Entry 6N61 (X-ray diffraction, 3.25 A resolution); this record covers chains C and E of the 9 polymer chains in the assembly.

[Chain C]
Protein: DNA-directed RNA polymerase subunit beta
Source organism: Escherichia coli
Notes: EC 2.7.7.6
UniProtKB: P0A8V2 (RPOB_ECOLI); residue numbers follow UniProt; this construct covers 1-1342
Sequence (1342 residues; each row starts with the number of its first residue):
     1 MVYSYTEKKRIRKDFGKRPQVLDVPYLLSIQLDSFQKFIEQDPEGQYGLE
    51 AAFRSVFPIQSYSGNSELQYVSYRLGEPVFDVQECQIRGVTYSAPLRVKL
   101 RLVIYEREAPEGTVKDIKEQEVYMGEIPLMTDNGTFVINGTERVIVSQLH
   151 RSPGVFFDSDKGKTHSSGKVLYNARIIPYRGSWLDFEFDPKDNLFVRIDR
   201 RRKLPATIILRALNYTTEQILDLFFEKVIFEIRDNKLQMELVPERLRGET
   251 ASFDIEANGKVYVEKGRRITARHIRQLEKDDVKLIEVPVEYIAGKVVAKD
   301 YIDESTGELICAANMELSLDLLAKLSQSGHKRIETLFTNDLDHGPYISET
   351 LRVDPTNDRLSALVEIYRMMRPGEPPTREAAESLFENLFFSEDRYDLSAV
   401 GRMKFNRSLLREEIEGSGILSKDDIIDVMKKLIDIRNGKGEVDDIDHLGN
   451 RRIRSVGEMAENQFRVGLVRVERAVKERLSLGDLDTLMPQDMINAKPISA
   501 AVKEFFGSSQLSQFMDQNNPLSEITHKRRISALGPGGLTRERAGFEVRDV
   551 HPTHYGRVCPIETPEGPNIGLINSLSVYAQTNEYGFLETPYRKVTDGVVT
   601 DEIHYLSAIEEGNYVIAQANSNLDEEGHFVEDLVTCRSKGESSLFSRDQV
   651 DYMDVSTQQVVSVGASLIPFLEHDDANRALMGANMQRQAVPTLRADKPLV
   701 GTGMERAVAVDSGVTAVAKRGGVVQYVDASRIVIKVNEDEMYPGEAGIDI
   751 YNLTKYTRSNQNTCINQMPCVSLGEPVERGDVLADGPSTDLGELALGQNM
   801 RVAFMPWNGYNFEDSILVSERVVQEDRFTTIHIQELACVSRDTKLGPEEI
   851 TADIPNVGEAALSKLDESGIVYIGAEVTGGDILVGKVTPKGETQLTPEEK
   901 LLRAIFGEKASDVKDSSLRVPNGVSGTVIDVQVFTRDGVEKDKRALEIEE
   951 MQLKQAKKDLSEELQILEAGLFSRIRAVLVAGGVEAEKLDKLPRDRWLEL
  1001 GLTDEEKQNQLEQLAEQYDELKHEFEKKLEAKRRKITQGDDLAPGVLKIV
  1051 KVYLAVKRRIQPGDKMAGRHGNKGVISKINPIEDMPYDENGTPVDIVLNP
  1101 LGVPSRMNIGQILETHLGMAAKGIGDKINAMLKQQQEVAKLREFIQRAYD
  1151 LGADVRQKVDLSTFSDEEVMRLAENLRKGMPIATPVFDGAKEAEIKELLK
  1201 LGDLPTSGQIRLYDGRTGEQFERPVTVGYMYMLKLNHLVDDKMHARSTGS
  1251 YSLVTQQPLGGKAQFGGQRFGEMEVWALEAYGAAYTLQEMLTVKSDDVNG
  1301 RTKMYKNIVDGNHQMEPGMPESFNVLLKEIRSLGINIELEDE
Disordered / not traced: 1, 108-110, 256-261

[Chain E]
Protein: DNA-directed RNA polymerase subunit omega
Source organism: Escherichia coli
Notes: EC 2.7.7.6
UniProtKB: P0A800 (RPOZ_ECOLI); residues 1-90 here = UniProt positions 1-90
Sequence (90 residues; row label = number of the first residue in the row):
     1 MARVTVQDAVEKIGNRFDLVLVAARRARQMQVGGKDPLVPEENDKTTVIA
    51 LREIEEGLINNQILDVRERQEQQEQEAAELQAVTAIAEGR
Disordered / not traced: 1, 81-90

[Chain C / chain E interface]
Pairs across the interface (6):
  G1282(C) with F17(E)
  G1311(C) with Q31(E)
  N1312(C) with V32(E)
  H1313(C) with R28(E), hydrogen bond (backbone-side chain); Q31(E), hydrogen bond
  Q1314(C) with R28(E)
Also at the interface, not in a pair above, chain C (6 interface residues in all): Y1285
Also at the interface, not in a pair above, chain E (5 interface residues in all): L21

[Overview]
6 residues of chain C and 5 residues of chain E are in contact, with 2 hydrogen bonds. Polar contacts include
H1313(C)-R28(E) and H1313(C)-Q31(E).
Chain C is DNA-directed RNA polymerase subunit beta and chain E is DNA-directed RNA polymerase subunit omega,
both from Escherichia coli; the structure, Escherichia coli RNA polymerase sigma70-holoenzyme bound to
upstream fork promoter DNA and Capistruin, was determined by X-ray diffraction together with 6N60 and 6N62
from the same study.
